PDB entry 4EAJ | X-ray diffraction, 2.61 A resolution | chains B and C of the 3 polymer chains in the assembly

# Chain B
Protein: 5'-AMP-activated protein kinase subunit beta-2
Source organism: Homo sapiens
UniProtKB: O43741 (AAKB2_HUMAN); numbering as in UniProt (aligned over 189-272)
Sequence (85 residues; row label = number of the first residue in the row):
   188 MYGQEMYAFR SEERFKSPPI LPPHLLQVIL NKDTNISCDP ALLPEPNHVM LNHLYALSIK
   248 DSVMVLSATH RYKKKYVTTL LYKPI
Unresolved in the structure: 188-203, 219-235, 272
Sequence notes: expression tag (188)
Swiss-Prot annotation at these positions:
  - mutagenesis: H235 (H235A: Results in an AMPK enzyme that is activable by phosphorylation but has significantly increased rate of dephosphorylation in phosphatase assays)

# Chain C
Protein: 5'-AMP-activated protein kinase subunit gamma-1
Source organism: Rattus norvegicus
UniProtKB: P80385 (AAKG1_RAT); residue numbers follow UniProt; this construct covers 1-330
Sequence (330 residues; each row starts with the number of its first residue):
     1 MESVAAESAP APENEHSQET PESNSSVYTT FMKSHRCYDL IPTSSKLVVF DTSLQVKKAF
    61 FALVTNGVRA APLWDSKKQS FVGMLTITDF INILHRYYKS ALVQIYELEE HKIETWREVY
   121 LQDSFKPLVC ISPNASLFDA VSSLIRNKIH RLPVIDPESG NTLYILTHKR ILKFLKLFIT
   181 EFPKPEFMSK SLEELQIGTY ANIAMVRTTT PVYVALGIFV QHRVSALPVV DEKGRVVDIY
   241 SKFDVINLAA EKTYNNLDVS VTKALQHRSH YFEGVLKCYL HETLEAIINR LVEAEVHRLV
   301 VVDEHDVVKG IVSLSDILQA LVLTGGEKKP
Unresolved in the structure: 1-25, 121-125, 251-255, 325-330
Residues lining bound ligands:
  - adenosine monophosphate (AMP): H150, G198, T199, N202, I203, A204, V224, S225, A226, L227, P228, H297, R298, I311, S313, S315, D316
  - ATP (adenosine-5'-triphosphate), molecule 1: R69, R151, T167, K169, I239, S241, F243, D244, R268, F272, G274, V275, L276, V296, H297, R298, L299, V300
  - ATP, molecule 2: R69, M84, T86, I87, T88, D89, K126, P127, L128, V129, K148, I149, H150, R151, L152, P153, S225, K242
Swiss-Prot annotation at these positions:
  - motif: L137 to E158 (AMPK pseudosubstrate)
  - binding site (ADP): R69, M84 to D89, V129, H150, R151, K169, S241 to D244, R268, L276, H297, R298
  - binding site (AMP): R69, M84 to D89, V129, H150, R151, K169, T199, A204, S225, A226, S241 to D244, R268, L276, H297, R298, S313 to D316
  - binding site (ATP): R69, M84 to D89, V129, H150, R151, K169, S241 to D244, R268, L276, H297, R298
  - modified residue: S260 (Phosphoserine), T262 (Phosphothreonine), S269 (Phosphoserine)

# Interface between chain B and chain C
Contacting residue pairs - 35 pairs, chain B then chain C:
  D248(B) with K58(C)
  Y259(B) with Y38(C), hydrophobic; P133(C); D156(C); L163(C), hydrophobic
  K260(B) with Y38(C)
  K261(B) with Y38(C), hydrogen bond (backbone-side chain)
  K262(B) with Y38(C), hydrogen bond (side chain-backbone); I41(C), hydrogen bond (side chain-backbone); P42(C); T43(C)
  Y263(B) with T43(C), hydrogen bond (backbone-backbone); S44(C); S45(C), hydrogen bond (backbone-backbone)
  V264(B) with S45(C); L47(C), hydrophobic; L163(C)
  T265(B) with S45(C), hydrogen bond (backbone-backbone); K46(C); L47(C), hydrogen bond (backbone-backbone)
  T266(B) with L47(C); V49(C)
  L267(B) with L47(C), hydrogen bond (backbone-backbone); V48(C); V49(C), hydrogen bond (backbone-backbone); N66(C)
  L268(B) with V49(C)
  Y269(B) with V49(C), hydrogen bond (backbone-backbone); F50(C), hydrophobic; D51(C), hydrogen bond (backbone-backbone); L54(C), hydrophobic; A62(C); N66(C), hydrogen bond
  P271(B) with S53(C); L54(C), hydrophobic
Also at the interface, not in a pair above, chain B (15 interface residues in all): V250, K270
Also at the interface, not in a pair above, chain C (23 interface residues in all): N134, E158, T162

# Summary
15 residues of chain B face 23 of chain C across their interface; the contacts include 12 hydrogen bonds.
Polar contacts include K261(B)-Y38(C), K262(B)-Y38(C) and K262(B)-I41(C). Ligands of chain C: ATP and
adenosine monophosphate.
Here chain B is 5'-AMP-activated protein kinase subunit beta-2 (Homo sapiens) and chain C is 5'-AMP-activated
protein kinase subunit gamma-1 (Rattus norvegicus). Entry 4EAJ (Co-crystal of AMPK core with AMP soaked with
ATP) was determined by X-ray diffraction (same publication as 4EAG, 4EAI, 4EAK and 4EAL).
